Entry 8S2E (electron microscopy, 3.80 A resolution); this record covers chains H and L of the 8 polymer chains in the assembly.

# Chain H
Name: variable heavy chain
Source organism: Homo sapiens
Amino-acid sequence (220 residues; numbered 1 to 214 plus 6 insertion-coded residues; the number before each row is that of its first residue; a row labelled like 82A-82C holds insertion residues (82A, then the next letters in order)):
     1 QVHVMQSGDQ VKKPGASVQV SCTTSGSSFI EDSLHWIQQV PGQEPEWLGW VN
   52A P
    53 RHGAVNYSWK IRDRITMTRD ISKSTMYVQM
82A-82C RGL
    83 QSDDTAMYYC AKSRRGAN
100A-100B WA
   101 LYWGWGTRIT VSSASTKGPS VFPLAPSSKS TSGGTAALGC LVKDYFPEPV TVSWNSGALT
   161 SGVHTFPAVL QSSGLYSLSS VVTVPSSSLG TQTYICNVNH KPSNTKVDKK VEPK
Not modelled in the structure: 114-214
Cystine bridges: Cys-22/Cys-92

# Chain L
Name: variable light chain
Source organism: Homo sapiens
Amino-acid sequence (203 residues; numbered 1 to 214; 11 numbers in that range are skipped by the numbering (no residue carries them; nothing is unmodelled there); the number before each row is that of its first residue):
     1 DIQLTQSPSY LAASVGDRVT ITCRESN
    32 DLNWYLQRPG KPPKLLISGA SKLERGVPSR FRGSSSG
    72 SLTISGLQPE DIGTYYCQVF
    96 EFFGGGTRVD IKRTVAAPSV FIFPPSDEQL KSGTASVVCL LNNFYPREAK VQWKVDNALQ
   156 SGNSQESVTE QDSKDSTYSL SSTLTLSKAD YEKHKVYACE VTHQGLSSPV TKSFNRGEC
Not modelled in the structure: 108-214
Cystine bridges: Cys-23/Cys-88
Ligand contacts:
  - N-acetylglucosamine (NAG; 2-acetamido-2-deoxy-beta-D-glucopyranose), molecule 1: Ile-2, Leu-4, Glu-25, Ser-26, Asn-27, Asp-32, Leu-33, Asn-34, Cys-88, Gln-89, Val-90, Phe-91
  - N-acetylglucosamine (NAG), molecule 2: Ser-26, Asn-27, Phe-91

# Chain H / chain L interface
Pairs across the interface (25; chain H residue first):
  His-35(H) / Glu-96(L)  salt bridge
  Gln-39(H) / Gln-38(L)
  Gln-39(H) / Tyr-87(L)  hydrogen bond
  Gln-43(H) / Tyr-87(L)  hydrogen bond (backbone-side chain)
  Glu-44(H) / Tyr-87(L)
  Glu-44(H) / Phe-98(L)
  Glu-44(H) / Gly-99(L)  hydrogen bond (side chain-backbone)
  Glu-44(H) / Gly-100(L)  hydrogen bond (side chain-backbone)
  Pro-45(H) / Phe-98(L)  hydrophobic
  Trp-47(H) / Glu-96(L)
  Trp-61(H) / Phe-97(L)  hydrophobic
  Tyr-91(H) / Lys-42(L)
  Tyr-91(H) / Pro-43(L)
  Tyr-91(H) / Pro-44(L)
  Asn-100(H) / Phe-91(L)  hydrogen bond (side chain-backbone)
  Asn-100(H) / Glu-96(L)  hydrogen bond
  Trp-100A(H) / Tyr-36(L)
  Trp-100A(H) / Ser-49(L)
  Ala-100B(H) / Tyr-36(L)  hydrogen bond (backbone-side chain)
  Ala-100B(H) / Leu-46(L)
  Leu-101(H) / Leu-46(L)  hydrophobic
  Trp-103(H) / Tyr-36(L)  hydrophobic
  Trp-103(H) / Pro-44(L)
  Gly-104(H) / Pro-43(L)
  Trp-105(H) / Pro-43(L)  hydrophobic
Other interface residues (no listed pair), chain H (18 interface residues in all): Ile-37, Trp-50, Arg-96
Other interface residues (no listed pair), chain L (18 interface residues in all): Gly-41, Glu-55, Gln-89, Gly-101

# Summary
The chain H/chain L interface involves 18 residues from each chain; the contacts include 7 hydrogen bonds and
1 salt bridge. Polar contacts include His-35(H)/Glu-96(L), Gln-39(H)/Tyr-87(L) and Gln-43(H)/Tyr-87(L).
Ligands of chain L: N-acetylglucosamine.
Here chain H is variable heavy chain and chain L is variable light chain, both from Homo sapiens. Entry 8S2E
(Fab4251-DS-SOSIP complex) was determined by electron microscopy.
